Entry 5WOB (X-ray diffraction, 3.95 A resolution); this record covers chains B and K of the 8 polymer chains in the assembly.

== Chain B ==
Protein: Insulin-degrading enzyme
Organism: Homo sapiens
Notes: EC 3.4.24.56
Reference sequence: P14735 (IDE_HUMAN); residue numbers follow UniProt; this construct covers 42-1019
Chain sequence (990 residues; numbered 30 to 1019; the number before each row is that of its first residue):
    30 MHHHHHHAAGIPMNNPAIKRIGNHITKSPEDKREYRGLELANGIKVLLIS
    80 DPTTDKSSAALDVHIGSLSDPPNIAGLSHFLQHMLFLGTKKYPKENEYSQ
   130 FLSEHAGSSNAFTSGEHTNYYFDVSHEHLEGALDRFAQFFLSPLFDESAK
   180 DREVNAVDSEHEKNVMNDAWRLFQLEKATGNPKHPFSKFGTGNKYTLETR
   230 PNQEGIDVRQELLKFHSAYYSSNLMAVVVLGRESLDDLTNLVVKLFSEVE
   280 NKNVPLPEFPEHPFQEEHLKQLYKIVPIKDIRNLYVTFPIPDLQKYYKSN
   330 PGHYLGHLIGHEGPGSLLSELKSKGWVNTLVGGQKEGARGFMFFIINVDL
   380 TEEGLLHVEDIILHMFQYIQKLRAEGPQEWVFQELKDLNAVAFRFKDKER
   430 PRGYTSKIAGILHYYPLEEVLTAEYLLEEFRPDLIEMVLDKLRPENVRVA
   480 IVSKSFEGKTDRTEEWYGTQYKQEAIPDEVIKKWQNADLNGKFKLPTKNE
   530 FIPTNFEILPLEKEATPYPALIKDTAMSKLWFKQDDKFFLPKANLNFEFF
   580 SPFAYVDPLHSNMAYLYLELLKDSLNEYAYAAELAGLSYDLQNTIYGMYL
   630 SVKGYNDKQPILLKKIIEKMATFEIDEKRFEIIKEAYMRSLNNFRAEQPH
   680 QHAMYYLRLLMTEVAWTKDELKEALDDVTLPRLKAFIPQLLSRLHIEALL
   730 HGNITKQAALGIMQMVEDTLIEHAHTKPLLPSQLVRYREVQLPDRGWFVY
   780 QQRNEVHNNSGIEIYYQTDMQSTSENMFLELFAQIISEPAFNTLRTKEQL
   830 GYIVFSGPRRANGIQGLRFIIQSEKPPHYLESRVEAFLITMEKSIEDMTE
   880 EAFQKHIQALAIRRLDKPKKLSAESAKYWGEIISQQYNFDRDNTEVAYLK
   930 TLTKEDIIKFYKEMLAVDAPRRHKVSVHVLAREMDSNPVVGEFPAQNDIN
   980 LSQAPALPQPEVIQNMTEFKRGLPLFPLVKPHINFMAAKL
Unresolved in the structure: 30-44, 103, 117-118, 170-171, 544, 967-978, 1010-1019
Sequence notes: initiating methionine (30); expression tag (31-41); engineered mutation Leu110 (Cys in P14735), Gln111 (Glu in P14735), Ser171 (Cys in P14735), Ala178 (Cys in P14735), Val257 (Cys in P14735), Leu414 (Cys in P14735), Asn573 (Cys in P14735), Ser590 (Cys in P14735), Ser789 (Cys in P14735), Ala812 (Cys in P14735), Ala819 (Cys in P14735), Ser904 (Cys in P14735), Asn966 (Cys in P14735), Ala974 (Cys in P14735)
UniProt features mapped onto this chain:
  - motif: Glu853 to Tyr858 (SlyX motif)
  - binding site (Zn(2+)): His108, His112, Glu189
  - binding site (substrate): His336 to Gly342, Leu359 to Gln363
  - binding site (ATP): Arg429, Asp895 to Ser901
  - modified residue (N6-succinyllysine): Lys192, Lys697
  - mutagenesis: Ser132 (S132C: Increases catalytic rate towards INS and amyloid; when associated with C-817), Asn184 (N184C: Increases catalytic rate towards INS and amyloid; when associated with C-828), Pro286 (P286G: Reduced enzyme activity), Gly366 to Gly369 (Reduced enzyme activity), Asp426 (D426C: Increases catalytic rate towards INS and amyloid; when associated with C-899), Tyr496 (Y496A: Strongly reduced enzyme activity), Phe530 (F530A: Strongly increased enzyme activity), Arg767 (R767A: Decreases dimerization. No effect on degradation of ANP. Retains the ability to degrade an aberrant form of ANP, when in the presence of both ANP and the aberrant ANP), Glu817 (E817C: Increases catalytic rate towards INS and amyloid; when associated with C-132), Gln828 (Q828C: Increases catalytic rate towards INS and amyloid; when associated with C-184), Tyr831 (Y831F: No effect on catalytic activity), Lys899 (K899C: Increases catalytic rate towards INS and amyloid; when associated with C-426)
Ion coordination: Zn2+: His108, His112
Reported in the primary citation:
  - mutagenesis - F530A: increased catalytic activity (citing earlier work)
  - mutagenesis - E111Q: abolished catalytic activity (citing earlier work)

== Chain K ==
Protein: IDE-bound Fab heavy chain
Organism: Mus musculoides
Notes: antibody fragment or engineered binder
Chain sequence (263 residues; row label = number of the first residue in the row; numbers below 1 keep their minus sign (Met-25 is residue -25)):
   -25 MKKNIAFLLASMFVFSIATNAYAEISEVQLVESGGGLVQPGGSLRLSCAA
    25 SGFNVSSYSIHWVRQAPGKGLEWVASISSYYGSTSYADSVKGRFTISADT
    75 SKNTAYLQMNSLRAEDTAVYYCARDRVMYYWSFSKYGYPYGMDYWGQGTL
   125 VTVSSASTKGPSVFPLAPSSKSTSGGTAALGCLVKDYFPEPVTVSWNSGA
   175 LTSGVHTFPAVLQSSGLYSLSSVVTVPSSSLGTQTYICNVNHKPSNTKVD
   225 KKVEPKSCDKTHT
Unresolved in the structure: -25 to 0, 75-76, 91, 145-154, 172-176, 204-208, 231-237
Disulfides: Cys22-Cys96, Cys156-Cys212

== How chain B and chain K interact ==
Residue-residue contacts - 26 pairs, chain B then chain K:
  Lys324(B) - Tyr54(K)  hydrogen bond
  Lys324(B) - Tyr103(K)
  Tyr325(B) - Tyr54(K)
  Tyr325(B) - Tyr103(K)  hydrophobic
  Arg402(B) - Lys109(K)  hydrogen bond (backbone-side chain)
  Arg402(B) - Tyr110(K)
  Pro406(B) - Tyr112(K)
  Phe459(B) - Tyr114(K)  hydrogen bond (backbone-side chain)
  Arg460(B) - Val101(K)
  Arg460(B) - Met102(K)  hydrogen bond (side chain-backbone)
  Arg460(B) - Tyr103(K)  hydrogen bond (side chain-backbone)
  Arg460(B) - Tyr104(K)
  Arg460(B) - Tyr114(K)  hydrogen bond
  Pro461(B) - Tyr112(K)
  Pro461(B) - Tyr114(K)
  Asp462(B) - Trp105(K)
  Asp462(B) - Tyr112(K)
  Asp462(B) - Tyr114(K)  hydrogen bond
  Leu463(B) - Tyr103(K)
  Glu465(B) - Trp105(K)
  Glu465(B) - Ser108(K)  hydrogen bond
  Glu465(B) - Lys109(K)
  Glu465(B) - Tyr110(K)
  Glu465(B) - Tyr112(K)  hydrogen bond
  Met466(B) - Trp105(K)
  Asp469(B) - Trp105(K)
Also at the interface, not in a pair above, chain B (16 interface residues in all): Lys327, Ala403, Gly405, Glu458
Also at the interface, not in a pair above, chain K (12 interface residues in all): Tyr55

== In short ==
The interface between chain B and chain K involves 16 residues on one side and 12 on the other; the contacts
include 9 hydrogen bonds. Polar contacts include Lys324(B)-Tyr54(K), Arg402(B)-Lys109(K) and
Phe459(B)-Tyr114(K). From the paper: F530A of chain B increases catalytic activity; E111Q of chain B abolishes
catalytic activity.
Chain B is Insulin-degrading enzyme (Homo sapiens) and chain K is IDE-bound Fab heavy chain (Mus musculoides);
the structure, Crystal Structure Analysis of Fab1-Bound Human Insulin Degrading Enzyme (IDE) in Complex with
Insulin, was determined by X-ray diffraction (same publication as 6B3Q, 6B70, 6B7Z, 6BF7, 6BF9 and 6BFC).
